Entry 7WPP (electron microscopy, 2.85 A resolution); this record covers chains E and F of the 4 polymer chains in the assembly.

[Chain E]
Molecule: von Willebrand antigen 2
From: Homo sapiens
Notes: fragment: D1D2 domain
Reference sequence: P04275 (VWF_HUMAN); numbering as in UniProt (aligned over 23-763)
Sequence (741 residues; row label = number of the first residue in the row):
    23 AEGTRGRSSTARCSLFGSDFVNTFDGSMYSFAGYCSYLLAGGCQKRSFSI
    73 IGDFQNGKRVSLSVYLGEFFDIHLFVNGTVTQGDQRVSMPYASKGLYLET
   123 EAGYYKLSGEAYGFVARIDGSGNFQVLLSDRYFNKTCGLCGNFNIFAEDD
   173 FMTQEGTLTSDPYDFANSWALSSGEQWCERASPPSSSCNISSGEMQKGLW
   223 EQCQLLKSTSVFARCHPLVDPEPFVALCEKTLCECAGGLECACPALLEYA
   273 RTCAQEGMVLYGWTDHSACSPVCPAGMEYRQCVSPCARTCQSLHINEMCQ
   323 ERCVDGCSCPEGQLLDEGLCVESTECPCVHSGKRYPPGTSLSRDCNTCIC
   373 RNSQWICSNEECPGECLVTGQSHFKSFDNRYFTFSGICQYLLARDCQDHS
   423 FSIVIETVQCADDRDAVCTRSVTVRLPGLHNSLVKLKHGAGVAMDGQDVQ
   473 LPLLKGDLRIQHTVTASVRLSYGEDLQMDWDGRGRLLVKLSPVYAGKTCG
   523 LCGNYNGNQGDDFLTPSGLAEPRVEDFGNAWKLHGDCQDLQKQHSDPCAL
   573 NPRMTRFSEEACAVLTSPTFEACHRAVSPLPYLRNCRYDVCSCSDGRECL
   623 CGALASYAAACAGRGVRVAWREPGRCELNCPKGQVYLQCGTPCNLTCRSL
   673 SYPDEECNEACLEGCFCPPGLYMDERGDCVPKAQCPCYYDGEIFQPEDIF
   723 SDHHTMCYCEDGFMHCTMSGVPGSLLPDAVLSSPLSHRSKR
Not modelled in the structure: 23-29, 741-763
Disulfides: Cys-35/Cys-162, Cys-57/Cys-200, Cys-65/Cys-159, Cys-210/Cys-255, Cys-225/Cys-250, Cys-237/Cys-275, Cys-257/Cys-263, Cys-265/Cys-291, Cys-295/Cys-329, Cys-304/Cys-325, Cys-308/Cys-321, Cys-312/Cys-348, Cys-331/Cys-342, Cys-350/Cys-372, Cys-367/Cys-384, Cys-370/Cys-379, Cys-388/Cys-524, Cys-410/Cys-559, Cys-418/Cys-521, Cys-432/Cys-440, Cys-570/Cys-613, Cys-584/Cys-608, Cys-595/Cys-633, Cys-615/Cys-621, Cys-623/Cys-648, Cys-652/Cys-687, Cys-661/Cys-683, Cys-665/Cys-679, Cys-669/Cys-707, Cys-689/Cys-701, Cys-709/Cys-731, Cys-729/Cys-738
Glycans and other covalent adducts: N-acetylglucosamine (NAG) linked to Asn-99, Asn-156
Metal / ion sites: Ca2+ site 1: Asp-47, Asn-164, Asn-166, Phe-168, Asp-171, Asp-172; Ca2+ site 2: Asp-400, Asn-528, Asn-530, Asp-533, Asp-534
Curated features (UniProtKB/Swiss-Prot):
  - glycosylation (N-linked (GlcNAc...) asparagine): Asn-99, Asn-156, Asn-211, Asn-666
  - natural variant: Arg-273 (R273W: In VWD1 and VWD3), Trp-377 (W377C: In VWD3), Asn-528 (N528S: In VWD2), Gly-550 (G550R: In VWD2)
What the authors report for this chain:
  - contacts within the chain: His-395/Asp-611 (salt bridge), His-395/Thr-405 (hydrogen bond)
  - self-association interface (contacts with another copy of this molecule); pairs are residue here / residue on that copy: Tyr-87/Arg-575, Trp-199/Arg-619 (cation-pi contact), Leu-193
  - mutagenesis - Y87S: decreased binding to D'D3 monomer
  - mutagenesis - Y87S: unchanged binding to von Willebrand factor (chain F)

[Chain F]
Molecule: von Willebrand factor
From: Homo sapiens
Notes: fragment: D'D3 domain
Reference sequence: P04275 (VWF_HUMAN); residues 764-1241 here = UniProt positions 764-1241
Sequence (490 residues; each row starts with the number of its first residue):
   764 SLSCRPPMVKLVCPADNLRAEGLECTKTCQNYDLECMSMGCVSGCLCPPG
   814 MVRHENRCVALERCPCFHQGKEYAPGETVKIGCNTCVCQDRKWNCTDHVC
   864 DATCSTIGMAHYLTFDGLKYLFPGECQYVLVQDYCGSNPGTFRILVGNKG
   914 CSHPSVKCKKRVTILVEGGEIELFDGEVNVKRPMKDETHFEVVESGRYII
   964 LLLGKALSVVWDRHLSISVVLKQTYQEKVCGLCGNFDGIQNNDLTSSNLQ
  1014 VEEDPVDFGNSWKVSSQCADTRKVPLDSSPATCHNNIMKQTMVDSSCRIL
  1064 TSDVFQDCNKLVDPEPYLDVCIYDTCSCESIGDCACFCDTIAAYAHVCAQ
  1114 HGKVVTWRTATLCPQSCEERNLRENGYECEWRYNSCAPACQVTCQHPEPL
  1164 ACPVQCVEGCHAHCPPGKILDELLQTCVDPEDCPVCEVAGRRFASGKKVT
  1214 LNPSDPEHCQICHCDVVNLTCEACQEPGGLVVPPHHHHHH
Not modelled in the structure: 764-766, 1242-1253
Sequence notes: expression tag (1242-1253)
Disulfides: Cys-767/Cys-808, Cys-776/Cys-804, Cys-788/Cys-799, Cys-792/Cys-827, Cys-810/Cys-821, Cys-829/Cys-851, Cys-846/Cys-863, Cys-849/Cys-858, Cys-867/Cys-996, Cys-889/Cys-1031, Cys-898/Cys-993, Cys-914/Cys-921, Cys-1046/Cys-1089, Cys-1060/Cys-1084, Cys-1071/Cys-1111, Cys-1091/Cys-1099, Cys-1101/Cys-1126, Cys-1130/Cys-1173, Cys-1149/Cys-1169, Cys-1153/Cys-1165, Cys-1157/Cys-1196, Cys-1177/Cys-1190, Cys-1199/Cys-1227, Cys-1222/Cys-1237, Cys-1225/Cys-1234
Glycans and other covalent adducts: N-acetylglucosamine (NAG) linked to Asn-857, Asn-1147, Asn-1231
Metal / ion sites: Ca2+: Asp-879, Asn-998, Asp-1000, Ile-1002, Asn-1005, Asp-1006
Curated features (UniProtKB/Swiss-Prot):
  - region: Ser-764 to Glu-787 (Amino-terminal), Arg-826 to Asp-853 (CX)
  - glycosylation (N-linked (GlcNAc...) asparagine): Asn-857, Asn-1147, Asn-1231
  - natural variant: Cys-788 (C788Y: In VWD2), Thr-791 (T791M: In VWD2), Arg-816 (R816W: In VWD2), Arg-854 (R854Q: In VWD2), Cys-1060 (C1060R: In VWD2), Cys-1149 (C1149R: In VWD1)
  - mutagenesis: Cys-1149 (C1149R: Reduced secretion and increased intracellular retention. Similar phenotype; when associated with S-1169), Cys-1169 (C1169S: Reduced secretion and increased intracellular retention. Similar phenotype; when associated with R-1149)
What the authors report for this chain:
  - self-association interface (contacts with another copy of this molecule); pairs are residue here / residue on that copy: Cys-1097/Cys-1097 (disulfide), Cys-1142/Cys-1142 (disulfide)

[How chain E and chain F interact]
Pairs across the interface (82):
  Pro-112(E) / Gln-1030(F)
  Pro-112(E) / Cys-1031(F)
  Pro-112(E) / Ala-1032(F)  hydrophobic
  Tyr-113(E) / Ala-1032(F)
  Ala-114(E) / Glu-888(F)
  Ser-115(E) / Glu-888(F)
  Tyr-119(E) / Glu-888(F)  hydrogen bond (side chain-backbone)
  Tyr-119(E) / Asn-911(F)
  Tyr-119(E) / Lys-912(F)
  Glu-121(E) / Gln-1030(F)  hydrogen bond
  Glu-121(E) / Cys-1031(F)
  Thr-122(E) / Gln-1030(F)
  Glu-123(E) / Gln-1030(F)  hydrogen bond
  Ala-133(E) / Lys-912(F)
  Thr-311(E) / Ser-1029(F)
  Gln-313(E) / Ser-1029(F)  hydrogen bond (backbone-side chain)
  Leu-315(E) / Ser-1010(F)
  Leu-315(E) / Lys-1026(F)
  His-316(E) / Arg-906(F)  hydrogen bond (backbone-side chain)
  Ile-317(E) / Arg-906(F)
  Ile-317(E) / Leu-908(F)  hydrophobic
  Ile-317(E) / Val-1027(F)  hydrophobic
  Asn-318(E) / Arg-906(F)
  Glu-319(E) / Leu-928(F)
  Met-320(E) / Val-1027(F)  hydrophobic
  Val-351(E) / Asn-1011(F)  hydrogen bond (backbone-side chain)
  Val-351(E) / Gln-1013(F)  hydrogen bond (backbone-side chain)
  His-352(E) / Gln-1013(F)  hydrogen bond
  Ser-353(E) / Asp-1020(F)  hydrogen bond (backbone-side chain)
  Gly-354(E) / Asp-1020(F)  hydrogen bond (backbone-side chain)
  Arg-365(E) / Val-1014(F)
  Ser-375(E) / Asn-1011(F)
  Gln-376(E) / Asn-1011(F)
  Trp-377(E) / Asn-1011(F)  hydrogen bond (backbone-backbone)
  Trp-377(E) / Leu-1012(F)
  Trp-377(E) / Gln-1013(F)  hydrogen bond
  Cys-379(E) / Leu-1012(F)
  Asp-400(E) / Asn-1004(F)
  Gln-411(E) / Met-800(F)
  Ser-424(E) / Glu-798(F)  hydrogen bond
  Val-426(E) / Met-800(F)  hydrophobic
  Thr-445(E) / Met-800(F)
  Arg-447(E) / Arg-782(F)
  Arg-447(E) / Glu-798(F)  salt bridge
  Asn-453(E) / Arg-782(F)
  Gly-529(E) / Ile-1002(F)
  Gly-529(E) / Asn-1004(F)
  Asn-530(E) / Gly-1001(F)  hydrogen bond (side chain-backbone)
  Asn-530(E) / Ile-1002(F)
  Asn-530(E) / Gln-1003(F)
  Asn-530(E) / Asn-1004(F)
  Gln-531(E) / Asn-1004(F)  hydrogen bond (backbone-side chain)
  Gly-532(E) / Gln-1003(F)
  Pro-538(E) / Lys-855(F)
  Ser-539(E) / Lys-855(F)
  Ser-539(E) / Trp-856(F)  hydrogen bond (backbone-backbone)
  Leu-541(E) / His-831(F)
  Leu-541(E) / Cys-849(F)  hydrophobic
  Leu-541(E) / Trp-856(F)  hydrophobic
  Leu-541(E) / Cys-858(F)  hydrophobic
  Ala-542(E) / His-831(F)
  Glu-543(E) / His-831(F)
  Glu-543(E) / Gln-832(F)
  Pro-544(E) / Lys-1073(F)
  Pro-544(E) / Leu-1074(F)
  Asp-548(E) / Gln-832(F)
  Asp-548(E) / Gly-833(F)
  Asn-551(E) / Gln-793(F)
  Ala-552(E) / Gln-793(F)
  Ala-552(E) / Leu-797(F)
  Trp-553(E) / Leu-797(F)  hydrophobic
  Lys-554(E) / Gln-793(F)  hydrogen bond (backbone-side chain)
  Lys-554(E) / Asn-794(F)
  Lys-554(E) / Leu-797(F)
  Leu-555(E) / Asn-794(F)  hydrogen bond (backbone-side chain)
  Leu-555(E) / Leu-797(F)  hydrophobic
  Leu-555(E) / Glu-798(F)
  His-556(E) / Glu-787(F)
  Thr-588(E) / Leu-1039(F)  hydrogen bond (side chain-backbone)
  Arg-597(E) / Glu-1016(F)
  Ala-598(E) / Glu-1016(F)
  Ser-600(E) / Glu-1016(F)  hydrogen bond (backbone-side chain)
Interface residues without a listed pair, chain E (64 interface residues in all): Lys-116, Tyr-134, Ser-314, Leu-413, Leu-455, Arg-545, Gly-557, Val-599, Pro-601, Leu-602
Interface residues without a listed pair, chain F (53 interface residues in all): Cys-799, Met-802, Phe-830, Ile-844, Cys-889, Gln-890, Val-892, Lys-920, Arg-945, Ser-1024, Trp-1025, Lys-1036, Pro-1038

[Summary]
Chain E and chain F form an interface of 64 and 53 residues respectively; the contacts include 20 hydrogen
bonds and 1 salt bridge. Polar pairs include Arg-447(E)/Glu-798(F), Tyr-119(E)/Glu-888(F) and
Glu-121(E)/Gln-1030(F). From the paper: Y87S of chain E reduces binding to D'D3 monomer; a self-association
interface involving Tyr-87(E), Leu-193(E) and Cys-1097(F) among others.
Here chain E is von Willebrand antigen 2 and chain F is von Willebrand factor, both from Homo sapiens. Entry
7WPP (Cryo-EM structure of VWF D'D3 dimer complexed with D1D2 at 2.85 angstron resolution (1 unit)) was
determined by electron microscopy together with 7WPQ, 7WPR, 7WPS and 7WQT from the same study.
